Entry 6YXR (electron microscopy, 3.40 A resolution); this record covers chains F and J of the 11 polymer chains in the assembly.

[Chain F]
Molecule: PsaF
From: Dunaliella salina
Amino-acid sequence (163 residues; each row starts with the number of its first residue):
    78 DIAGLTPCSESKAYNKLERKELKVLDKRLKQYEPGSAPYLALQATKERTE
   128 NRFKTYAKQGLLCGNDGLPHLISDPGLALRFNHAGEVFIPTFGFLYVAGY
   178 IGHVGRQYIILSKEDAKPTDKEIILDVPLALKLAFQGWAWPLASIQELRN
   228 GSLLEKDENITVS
Disulfide bonds: Cys85-Cys140
Ion coordination: chlorophyll a Mg near Asp151 (its only coordinating residue here)
Small-molecule neighbours:
  - beta-carotene (BCR), molecule 1: Thr132, Leu148, Glu163, Val164, Pro167
  - beta-carotene (BCR), molecule 2: Ser150, Pro152, Phe165, Thr168, Gly176, Gly179, Arg183, Trp217, Ser221
  - beta-carotene (BCR), molecule 3: Pro167, Gly170, Phe171, Val174, Ile178
  - chlorophyll a (CLA), molecule 1: Ser150, Val164, Thr168, Leu172
  - chlorophyll a (CLA), molecule 2: Asp151, Pro152, Gly153, Leu154, Arg157
  - chlorophyll a (CLA), molecule 3: Pro167, Thr168, Phe171, Leu172, Ala175, Ile178, Gly179, Trp217
  - chlorophyll a (CLA), molecule 4: Tyr173, Trp215, Pro218, Leu219, Ile222
  - chlorophyll a (CLA), molecule 5: Val174, Tyr177, Ile178, Val181, Ala211, Trp215
  - chlorophyll a (CLA), molecule 6: Ile178, Gly179, Val181, Gly182, Arg183, Tyr185, Ala207
  - chlorophyll a (CLA), molecule 7: Tyr185, Ile186, Glu199, Leu202, Leu208

[Chain J]
Molecule: Photosystem I reaction center subunit IX
From: Dunaliella salina
Reference sequence: D0FXW0 (D0FXW0_DUNSA); residues 1-40 here = UniProt positions 1-40
Amino-acid sequence (40 residues; each row starts with the number of its first residue):
     1 MKDFTTYLSTAPVVGLGWAIFTSGLLIEINRFFPDPLVFS
Small-molecule neighbours:
  - beta-carotene (BCR), molecule 1: Tyr7, Pro12, Val13, Leu16, Ile20, Ser23, Gly24, Ile27, Glu28, Arg31
  - beta-carotene (BCR), molecule 2: Thr22, Ser23, Leu26, Asn30
  - beta-carotene (BCR), molecule 3: Phe33, Pro34, Asp35, Pro36, Leu37, Val38, Phe39, Ser40
  - chlorophyll a (CLA), molecule 1: Tyr7, Ala11, Pro12, Gly15, Leu16, Trp18
  - chlorophyll a (CLA), molecule 2: Tyr7, Val13, Leu16
  - chlorophyll a (CLA), molecule 3: Ala11, Val14, Gly15, Gly17, Trp18, Ile20, Phe21
  - chlorophyll a (CLA), molecule 4: Trp18, Leu25, Leu26
  - chlorophyll a (CLA), molecule 5: Ile20, Phe21, Gly24, Leu25, Glu28, Arg31, Phe32
  - chlorophyll a (CLA), molecule 6: Ile29, Asn30, Asp35, Pro36, Leu37

[Interface between chain F and chain J]
Contacting residue pairs (15):
  Tyr133(F) - Asp35(J)
  Tyr133(F) - Leu37(J)
  Gln136(F) - Val38(J)
  Gln136(F) - Ser40(J)  hydrogen bond (side chain-backbone)
  Leu138(F) - Val38(J)  hydrophobic
  Gly162(F) - Val38(J)
  Glu163(F) - Val38(J)
  Ile166(F) - Phe39(J)  hydrophobic
  Ile200(F) - Thr10(J)
  Ile200(F) - Ala11(J)  hydrogen bond (backbone-backbone)
  Ile201(F) - Thr6(J)
  Ile201(F) - Ser9(J)
  Leu202(F) - Ser9(J)  hydrogen bond (backbone-backbone)
  Leu202(F) - Val14(J)  hydrophobic
  Val204(F) - Val14(J)  hydrophobic
Also at the interface, not in a pair above, chain F (12 interface residues in all): Arg125, Arg129

[In short]
12 residues of chain F face 10 of chain J across their interface, with 3 hydrogen bonds. Polar pairs include
Gln136(F)-Ser40(J), Ile200(F)-Ala11(J) and Leu202(F)-Ser9(J). 2 chlorophyll a molecules and one beta-carotene
molecule are bound between chain F and chain J.
Here chain F is PsaF and chain J is Photosystem I reaction center subunit IX, both from Dunaliella salina.
Entry 6YXR (Dunaliella Minimal Photosystem I) was determined by electron microscopy (same publication as
6SL5).
